PDB entry 4LF8 | X-ray diffraction, 3.15 A resolution | chains A and H of the 21 polymer chains in the assembly

== Chain A ==
Molecule: 16S rRNA
From: Thermus thermophilus
Sequence (1522 nucleotides; numbered 0 to 1544 plus 19 insertion-coded residues; 42 numbers in that range are skipped by the numbering (no residue carries them; nothing is unmodelled there); the number before each row is that of its first residue; a row labelled like 190A-190L holds insertion residues (190A, then the next letters in order); numbering starts at 0):
     0 UUUGUUGGAG AGUUUGAUCC UGGCUCAGGG UGAACGCUGG CGGCGUGCCU AAGACAUGCA
    60 AGUCGUGCGG G
    73 CCGCGGGGUU UU
    88 ACUCCG
    95 UGGUC
   101 AGCGGCGGAC GGGUGAGUAA CGCGUGGGU
  129A G
   130 ACCUACCCGG AAGAGGGGGA CAACCCGGGG AAACUCGGGC UAAUCCCCCA UGUGGACCCG
   190 C
190A-190L CCCUUGGGGUGU
   191 GUCCAAAGGG CUUU
   216 GCCCGCUUCC GGAUGGGCCC GCGUCCCAUC AGCUAGUUGG UGGGGUAAUG GCCCACCAAG
   276 GCGACGACGG GUAGCCGGUC UGAGAGGAUG GCCGGCCACA GGGGCACUGA GACACGGGCC
   336 CCACUCCUAC GGGAGGCAGC AGUUAGGAAU CUUCCGCAAU GGGCGCAAGC CUGACGGAGC
   396 GACGCCGCUU GGAGGAAGAA GCCCUUCGGG GUGUAAACUC CUGAA
   442 CCCGGGACGA AACCCCCGAC GA
   474 GGGGACUGAC GGUACCGGG
   494 GUAAUAGCGC CGGCCAACUC CGUGCCAGCA GCCGCGGUAA UACGGAGGGC GCGAGCGUUA
   554 CCCGGAUUCA CUGGGCGUAA AGGGCGUGUA GGCGGCCUGG GGCGUCCCAU GUGAAAGACC
   614 ACGGCUCAAC CGUGGGGGAG CGUGGGAUAC GCUCAGGCUA GACGGUGGGA GAGGGUGGUG
   674 GAAUUCCCGG AGUAGCGGUG AAAUGCGCAG AUACCGGGAG GAACGCCGAU GGCGAAGGCA
   734 GCCACCUGGU CCACCCGUGA CGCUGAGGCG CGAAAGCGUG GGGAGCAAAC CGGAUUAGAU
   794 ACCCGGGUAG UCCACGCCCU AAACGAUGCG CGCUAGGUCU CUGGGUCU
   848 CCUGGGGGCC GAAGCUAACG CGUUAAGCGC GCCGCCUGGG GAGUACGGCC GCAAGGCUGA
   908 AACUCAAAGG AAUUGACGGG GGCCCGCACA AGCGGUGGAG CAUGUGGUUU AAUUCGAAGX
   968 AACGCGAAGA ACCUUACCAG GCCUUGACAU GCUAGG
 1003A G
  1004 AACCCGGGUG AAAGCCUGGG GUGCCCC
1030A-1030D GCGA
  1031 GGGGAGCCCU AGCACAGGUG CUGCAUGGCC GUCGUCAGCU CGUGCCGUGA GGUGUUGGGU
  1091 UAAGUCCCGC AACGAGCGCA ACCCCCGCCG UUAGUUGCCA GCGGUUCGGC CGGGCACUCU
  1151 AACGGGACUG CCCGCGAAA
  1171 GCGGGAGGAA GGAGGGGACG ACGUCUGGUC AGCAUGGCCC UUACGGCCUG GGCGACACAC
  1231 GUGCUACAAU GCCCACUACA AAGCGAUGCC ACCCGGCAAC GGGGAGCUAA UCGCAAAAAG
  1291 GUGGGCCCAG UUCGGAUUGG GGUCUGCAAC CCGACCCCAU GAAGCCGGAA UCGCUAGUAA
  1351 UCGCGGAUCA G
 1361A C
  1362 CAUGCCGCGG UGAAUACGUU CCCGGGCCUU GUACACACXG CCXGUXACGC CAUGGGAGCG
  1422 GGCUCUACCC GAAGUCGCCG GG
  1446 AGCCUACGGG
  1459 CAGGCGCCGA GGGUAGGGCC CGUGACUGGG GCGAAGUCGU AACAAGGUAG CUGUACCGGA
  1519 AGGUGCGGCU GGAUCCACUC CUUUCU
Not modelled in the structure: 0-4, 1534-1540
Modified residues: PSU (pseudouridine-5'-monophosphate) at position 516, 7MG (7N-methyl-8-hydroguanosine-5'-monophosphate) at position 527, M2G (N2-dimethylguanosine-5'-monophosphate) at position 966, 5MC (5-methylcytidine-5'-monophosphate) at position 967, 2MG (2N-methylguanosine-5'-monophosphate) at position 1207, 5MC (5-methylcytidine-5'-monophosphate) at position 1400, 4OC (4n,o2'-methylcytidine-5'-monophosphate) at position 1402, 5MC (5-methylcytidine-5'-monophosphate) at position 1404, 5MC (5-methylcytidine-5'-monophosphate) at position 1407, UR3 (3-methyluridine-5'-monophoshate) at position 1498, PSU (pseudouridine-5'-monophosphate) at position 1540, PSU (pseudouridine-5'-monophosphate) at position 1541
Sequence notes: conflict C1534 (A2157 in M26923.1), A1535 (C2158 in M26923.1)
Ion coordination: Mg2+ site 1 near U5 (its only coordinating residue here); Mg2+ site 2 near U12 (its only coordinating residue here); Mg2+ site 3: U12, A914; Mg2+ site 4 near G21 (its only coordinating residue here); Mg2+ site 5 near A53 (its only coordinating residue here); Mg2+ site 6 near G61 (its only coordinating residue here); Mg2+ site 7 near G107 (its only coordinating residue here); Mg2+ site 8 near G113 (its only coordinating residue here); Mg2+ site 9: G115, A116, G117, G289; Mg2+ site 10: A116, G117, G289; Mg2+ site 11: C121, G124, U125, G236; K+ site 1 near G167 (its only coordinating residue here); 81 more Mg2+ sites not listed; 6 more K+ sites not listed
Residues lining bound ligands:
  - paromomycin (PAR), molecule 1: U30, G31, C48, U49, U304, G306, C554, C555
  - paromomycin (PAR), molecule 2: G31, C47, C48, A50, A51, G52, A53, G113, U114, G115, A353, C355, A356, U358, U359, A360, G361, U365, C366
  - paromomycin (PAR), molecule 3: A119, A120, C121, G122, C123, G236, C237, G238, U239, C240, C241, C242, G281, A282, G284
  - paromomycin (PAR), molecule 4: G567, G568, C569, G570, G575, G821, C822, G874, C875, C877, C879, C880
  - paromomycin (PAR), molecule 5: G610, A611, C612, C613, A614, A622, C623, C624, G625, U626
  - paromomycin (PAR), molecule 6: G661, G662, A663, G664, G666, G667, C739, U740, G741, G742, U743
  - paromomycin (PAR), molecule 7: U669, G670, G671, U672, G673, G714, A715, A716, C717, C805, C806, A807
  - paromomycin (PAR), molecule 8: G1061, U1062, U1065, C1066, A1188, C1189, G1190
  - paromomycin (PAR), molecule 9: G1405, U1406, 5MC_1407, A1408, C1409, G1489, C1490, G1491, A1492, A1493, G1494, U1495, C1496

== Chain H ==
Molecule: ribosomal protein S8
From: Thermus thermophilus
Reference sequence: Q5SHQ2 (RS8_THET8); residue numbers follow UniProt; this construct covers 1-138
Amino-acid sequence (138 residues; numbered 1 to 138; the number before each row is that of its first residue):
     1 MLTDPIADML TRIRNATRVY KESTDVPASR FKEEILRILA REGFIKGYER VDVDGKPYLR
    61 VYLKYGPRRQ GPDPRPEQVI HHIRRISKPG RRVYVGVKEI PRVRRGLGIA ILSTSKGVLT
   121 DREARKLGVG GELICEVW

== Interface between chain A and chain H ==
Residue-residue contacts (73; chain A residue first):
  C564(A) / Arg-91(H)  hydrogen bond to the sugar
  C586(A) / Pro-89(H)  phosphate contact
  C586(A) / Gly-90(H)  sugar contact
  G587(A) / Met-1(H)  sugar contact
  G587(A) / Thr-3(H)  sugar contact
  G587(A) / Pro-89(H)  phosphate contact
  G587(A) / Arg-92(H)  salt bridge to the phosphate
  G588(A) / Met-1(H)  sugar contact
  G588(A) / Leu-2(H)  sugar contact
  G588(A) / Pro-5(H)  phosphate contact
  C589(A) / Pro-5(H)  phosphate contact
  C589(A) / Ala-28(H)  sugar contact
  C589(A) / Ser-29(H)  phosphate contact
  C590(A) / Ser-29(H)  phosphate contact
  C590(A) / Arg-30(H)  hydrogen bond to the phosphate
  U591(A) / Arg-30(H)  salt bridge to the phosphate
  G597(A) / Tyr-94(H)  hydrogen bond to the base
  U598(A) / Tyr-94(H)  sugar contact
  C599(A) / Val-95(H)  sugar contact
  C599(A) / Gly-96(H)  phosphate contact
  C599(A) / Val-97(H)  phosphate contact
  C599(A) / Val-129(H)  sugar contact
  C599(A) / Gly-130(H)  hydrogen bond to the sugar
  C599(A) / Gly-131(H)  sugar contact
  C600(A) / Gly-96(H)  phosphate contact
  C600(A) / Val-97(H)  hydrogen bond to the phosphate
  C600(A) / Gly-128(H)  sugar contact
  A640(A) / Ser-115(H)  hydrogen bond to the sugar
  U641(A) / Ser-115(H)  sugar contact
  A642(A) / Phe-31(H)  sugar contact
  A642(A) / Ser-113(H)  hydrogen bond to the base
  A642(A) / Thr-114(H)  hydrogen bond to the base
  A642(A) / Ser-115(H)  base contact
  A642(A) / Val-118(H)  sugar contact
  C643(A) / Phe-31(H)  sugar contact
  C643(A) / Ser-113(H)  hydrogen bond to the sugar
  C643(A) / Glu-132(H)  hydrogen bond to the sugar
  G644(A) / Arg-92(H)  sugar contact
  U652(A) / Lys-56(H)  hydrogen bond to the phosphate
  A653(A) / Lys-56(H)  salt bridge to the phosphate
  A653(A) / Pro-57(H)  base contact
  G654(A) / Met-1(H)  sugar contact
  A753(A) / Met-1(H)  base contact
  C824(A) / Met-1(H)  sugar contact
  C824(A) / Leu-2(H)  sugar contact
  G825(A) / Leu-2(H)  sugar contact
  G825(A) / Asp-8(H)  hydrogen bond to the sugar
  G825(A) / Thr-11(H)  base contact
  G825(A) / Arg-12(H)  hydrogen bond to the sugar
  C826(A) / Arg-12(H)  sugar contact
  C826(A) / Asn-15(H)  hydrogen bond to the base
  U827(A) / Asn-15(H)  sugar contact
  U827(A) / Val-19(H)  sugar contact
  A828(A) / Lys-21(H)  phosphate contact
  A859(A) / Val-19(H)  base contact
  A860(A) / Arg-18(H)  sugar contact
  A860(A) / Arg-75(H)  hydrogen bond to the phosphate
  G861(A) / Arg-75(H)  salt bridge to the phosphate
  G874(A) / Asn-15(H)  base contact
  C875(A) / Thr-11(H)  base contact
  C875(A) / Arg-14(H)  hydrogen bond to the sugar
  C875(A) / Asn-15(H)  hydrogen bond to the sugar
  G876(A) / Ala-7(H)  sugar contact
  G876(A) / Thr-11(H)  hydrogen bond to the sugar
  G876(A) / Arg-14(H)  salt bridge to the phosphate
  C877(A) / Thr-3(H)  hydrogen bond to the sugar
  C877(A) / Asp-4(H)  sugar contact
  C877(A) / Ala-7(H)  sugar contact
  C877(A) / Lys-88(H)  salt bridge to the phosphate
  G878(A) / Thr-3(H)  hydrogen bond to the sugar
  G878(A) / Lys-88(H)  phosphate contact
  G878(A) / Pro-89(H)  phosphate contact
  C879(A) / Gly-90(H)  phosphate contact
Also at the interface, not in a pair above, chain A (35 interface residues in all): G823
Also at the interface, not in a pair above, chain H (41 interface residues in all): Lys-116, Gly-117

== Summary ==
The interface between chain A and chain H involves 35 residues on one side and 41 on the other; the contacts
include 20 hydrogen bonds and 6 salt bridges. Polar pairs include G597(A)/Tyr-94(H), A642(A)/Ser-113(H) and
A642(A)/Thr-114(H). Ligands of chain A: 9 copies of paromomycin.
Chain A is 16S rRNA and chain H is ribosomal protein S8, both from Thermus thermophilus; the structure,
Crystal Structure of 30S ribosomal subunit from Thermus thermophilus, was determined by X-ray diffraction.
